6LUM - chains D and B of the 15 polymer chains in the assembly; structure by electron microscopy, 2.84 A resolution.

== Chain D ==
Molecule: Succinate dehydrogenase subunit D
Organism: Mycolicibacterium smegmatis MC2 51
Amino-acid sequence (166 residues; row label = number of the first residue in the row):
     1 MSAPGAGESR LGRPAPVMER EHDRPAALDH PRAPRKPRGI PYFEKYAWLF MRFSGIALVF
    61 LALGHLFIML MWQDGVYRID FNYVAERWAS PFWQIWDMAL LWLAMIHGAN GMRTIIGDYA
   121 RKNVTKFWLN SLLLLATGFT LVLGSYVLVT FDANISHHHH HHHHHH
Not modelled in the structure: 1-10, 157-166
Bound ions: heme Fe near H107 (its only coordinating residue here)
Small-molecule neighbours:
  - heme (HEM), molecule 1: M51, R52, G55, L58, V59, A62, A104, H107, G108, G111, M112, T114, I115
  - heme (HEM), molecule 2: H65, L66, M69, L70, V76, I79, Y83, V84, R87, W88, D97, L100, L101, G144, V147, L148
  - 3-sn-phosphatidic acid (LPP; 2-(hexadecanoyloxy)-1-[(phosphonooxy)methyl]ethyl hexadecanoate), molecule 1: L61, P91, F92, I95, W96, A99
  - 3-sn-phosphatidic acid (LPP), molecule 2: L135, G138, F139, V142
  - menaquinone-9 (MQ9), molecule 1: F60, G64, F67, I68, W72, Q73, W96
  - menaquinone-9 (MQ9), molecule 2: Q94, I95, M98, A99, W102, L103, L148, V149
  - menaquinone-9 (MQ9), molecule 3: V142, S145, Y146, V149, T150
  - phosphatidylethanolamine (PEV; (1S)-2-{[(2-aminoethoxy)(hydroxy)phosphoryl]oxy}-1-[(palmitoyloxy)methyl]ethyl stearate): I56, V59, F60

== Chain B ==
Molecule: Succinate dehydrogenase subunit B
Organism: Mycolicibacterium smegmatis MC2 51
Amino-acid sequence (261 residues; each row starts with the number of its first residue):
     1 MSAPVIDKPE AGDPELPPVP EGAVMVTLKI ARFNPENPDA AGWQSFRVPC LPSDRLLNLL
    61 HYVKWYLDGT LTFRRSCAHG VCGSDAMRIN GVNRLACKVL MRDMLPKNPN KQLTITIEPI
   121 RGLPVEKDLV VNMEPFFDAY RAVKPFLVTS GNPPTKERIQ SPTDRARYDD TTKCILCACC
   181 TTSCPVYWSE GSYFGPAAIV NAHRFIFDSR DEAAAERLDI LNEVDGVWRC RTTFNCTEAC
   241 PRGIQVTQAI QEVKRALMFA R
Not modelled in the structure: 1-22, 261
Bound ions: 2Fe-2S cluster Fe near D85 (its only coordinating residue here); 4Fe-4S cluster Fe: C174, C177, C180, C240; 3Fe-4S cluster Fe: C184, C230, C236
Small-molecule neighbours:
  - 3Fe-4S cluster (F3S): S183, C184, P185, V186, Y193, P196, R229, C230, R231, T232, T233, F234, N235, C236, T247, I250
  - 2Fe-2S cluster (FES): L57, R75, S76, C77, V81, C82, G83, S84, D85, L95, C97
  - 4Fe-4S cluster (SF4): C174, I175, L176, C177, A178, C179, C180, A197, C240, P241, R242, I244, V246

== Chain D / chain B interface ==
Residue-residue contacts (21):
  P31(D) with D138(B)
  R35(D) with A142(B); S192(B), hydrogen bond; F194(B)
  K36(D) with E223(B)
  P37(D) with E223(B)
  Y42(D) with N222(B)
  E44(D) with V224(B); W228(B)
  K45(D) with W228(B); L257(B); M258(B)
  W48(D) with W228(B), hydrophobic; K254(B); M258(B), hydrophobic
  T114(D) with R231(B)
  D118(D) with S189(B); E190(B), hydrogen bond (backbone-backbone); R229(B)
  A120(D) with E190(B)
  R121(D) with E190(B)
Also at the interface, not in a pair above, chain D (16 interface residues in all): R38, L49, G117, Y119
Also at the interface, not in a pair above, chain B (18 interface residues in all): A139, K144, D219

== Overview ==
16 residues of chain D face 18 of chain B across their interface; the contacts include 2 hydrogen bonds. Polar
contacts include R35(D)-S192(B) and D118(D)-E190(B). Bound to chain D: phosphatidylethanolamine, heme, 3
copies of menaquinone-9 and 3-sn-phosphatidic acid.
Chain D is Succinate dehydrogenase subunit D and chain B is Succinate dehydrogenase subunit B, both from
Mycolicibacterium smegmatis MC2 51; the structure, Structure of Mycobacterium smegmatis succinate
dehydrogenase 2, was determined by electron microscopy.
